PDB entry 4X4H | X-ray diffraction, 2.80 A resolution | chains D and E of the 6 polymer chains in the assembly

Chain D:
Molecule: Regulatory protein
Source organism: Enterobacter sp. RFL1396
Reference sequence: Q8GGH0 (Q8GGH0_9ENTR); residue numbers follow UniProt; this construct covers 1-79
Amino-acid sequence (82 residues; numbered -2 to 79; the number before each row is that of its first residue; numbers below 1 keep their minus sign (Gly-2 is residue -2)):
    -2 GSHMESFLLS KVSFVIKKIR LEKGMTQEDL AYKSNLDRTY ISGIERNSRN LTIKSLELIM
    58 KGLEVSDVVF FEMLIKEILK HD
Not modelled in the structure: -2 to 1, 78-79
Sequence notes: expression tag (-2 to 0)
Reported in the primary citation:
  - conformationally variable residues (order/disorder transition): Glu54, Met57, Asp64

Chain E:
Molecule: 35-nt DNA strand
Sequence (35 nucleotides; row label = number of the first residue in the row):
     1 ATGTGACTTA TAGTCCGTGT GATTATAGTC AACAT

How chain D and chain E interact:
Contacting residue pairs - 13 pairs, chain D then chain E:
  Leu33(D) - DT29(E)  phosphate contact
  Asp34(D) - DC30(E)  phosphate contact
  Thr36(D) - DC30(E)  base contact
  Thr36(D) - DA31(E)  base contact
  Tyr37(D) - DG28(E)  hydrogen bond to the phosphate
  Tyr37(D) - DT29(E)  base contact
  Arg46(D) - DG28(E)  hydrogen bond to the base
  Arg46(D) - DT29(E)  base contact
  Asn47(D) - DA27(E)  hydrogen bond to the phosphate
  Leu48(D) - DG28(E)  phosphate contact
  Thr49(D) - DA27(E)  phosphate contact
  Thr49(D) - DG28(E)  hydrogen bond to the phosphate
  Ser52(D) - DG28(E)  hydrogen bond to the phosphate
Interface residues without a listed pair, chain E (6 interface residues in all): DA32

Summary:
Chain D and chain E form an interface of 9 and 6 residues respectively; the contacts include 5 hydrogen bonds.
Polar pairs include Arg46(D)-DG28(E), Tyr37(D)-DG28(E) and Asn47(D)-DA27(E). From the paper: conformational
variability at Glu54(D), Met57(D) and Asp64(D).
Here chain D is Regulatory protein (Enterobacter sp. RFL1396) and chain E is a 35-nt DNA strand. Entry 4X4H
(RADIATION DAMAGE TO THE NUCLEOPROTEIN COMPLEX C.Esp1396I: DOSE (DWD) 35.7 MGy) was determined by X-ray
diffraction, deposited together with 4X4B, 4X4C, 4X4D, 4X4E, 4X4F, 4X4G and 4X4I.
